2N21 - chains A and B; structure by solution NMR.

== Chain A ==
Molecule: ATP-dependent RNA helicase DHX36
From: Homo sapiens
Notes: EC 3.6.4.12, 3.6.4.13
Reference sequence: Q9H2U1 (DHX36_HUMAN); residues 3-20 here correspond to UniProt positions 53-70 (UniProt number = residue number + 50)
Amino-acid sequence (20 residues; numbered 1 to 20; the number before each row is that of its first residue):
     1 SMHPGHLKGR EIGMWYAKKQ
Sequence notes: expression tag (1-2)
Reported in the primary citation:
  - binding site for the 18-nt DNA strand (chain B): Lys8, Gly9, Ile12, Gly13, Ala17, Lys19
  - mutagenesis - G5L/G9L/G13L, W15A/Y16A: abolished binding to the 18-nt DNA strand (chain B)

== Chain B ==
Molecule: 18-nt DNA strand
Sequence (18 nucleotides; each row starts with the number of its first residue):
     1 TTGGGTGGGT GGGTGGGT

== Chain A / chain B interface ==
Residue-residue contacts (16; chain A residue first):
  Lys8(A) with DG15(B), base contact; DG16(B), sugar contact
  Gly9(A) with DG3(B), base contact; DG15(B), base contact
  Arg10(A) with DG3(B), base contact
  Ile12(A) with DG11(B), base contact; DG15(B), base contact
  Gly13(A) with DG7(B), base contact
  Met14(A) with DG7(B), base contact
  Tyr16(A) with DG11(B), sugar contact
  Ala17(A) with DG7(B), base contact
  Lys19(A) with DG8(B), phosphate contact; DG9(B), phosphate contact; DG11(B), sugar contact
  Gln20(A) with DT10(B), phosphate contact; DG11(B), phosphate contact
Also at the interface, not in a pair above, chain A (11 interface residues in all): Leu7
Also at the interface, not in a pair above, chain B (9 interface residues in all): DT2
From the paper, about this interface:
  - specific contacts: Lys8(A)-DG16(B), Lys19(A)-DG8(B)
  - interface residues, chain A: Gly9(A), Ile12(A), Gly13(A), Ala17(A)
  - interface residues, chain B: DG3(B), DG7(B), DG11(B), DG15(B)

== Summary ==
11 residues of chain A and 9 residues of chain B are in contact. The paper describes contacts between Lys8(A)
and DG16(B) and Lys19(A) and DG8(B). From the paper: a binding site for the 18-nt DNA strand (chain B) at
Lys8(A), Gly9(A) and Ile12(A) among others; G5L/G9L/G13L and W15A/Y16A of chain A abolish binding to the 18-nt
DNA strand (chain B).
Chain A is ATP-dependent RNA helicase DHX36 (Homo sapiens) and chain B is an 18-nt DNA strand; the structure,
Solution structure of complex between DNA G-quadruplex and G-quadruplex recognition domain of RHAU, was
determined by solution NMR.
